Entry 9C2H (electron microscopy, 3.70 A resolution); this record covers chains A and D of the 10 polymer chains in the assembly.

# Chain A (and D)
Protein: Nucleoprotein
Source organism: Severe acute respiratory syndrome coronavirus 2
Notes: chain D of this document is another copy of the same molecule, construct and numbering; everything in this record applies to it too
UniProtKB: P0DTC9 (NCAP_SARS2); numbering as in UniProt (aligned over 244-364)
Amino-acid sequence (144 residues; numbered 221 to 364; the number before each row is that of its first residue):
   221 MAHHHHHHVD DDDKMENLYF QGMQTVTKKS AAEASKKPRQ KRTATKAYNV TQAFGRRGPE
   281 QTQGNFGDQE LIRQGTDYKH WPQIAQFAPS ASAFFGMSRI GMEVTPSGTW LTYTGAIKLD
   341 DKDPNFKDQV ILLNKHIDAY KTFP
Unresolved in the structure: 221-256
Sequence notes: initiating methionine (221); expression tag (222-243)

# How chain A and chain D interact
Pairs across the interface (103):
  Arg259(A) with Met317(D)
  Gln260(A) with Gln306(D); Phe307(D); Pro309(D); Ser310(D); Ala313(D); Ile337(D)
  Lys261(A) with Gln306(D); Ala308(D)
  Arg262(A) with Ser312(D), hydrogen bond (backbone-side chain)
  Thr263(A) with Ser312(D)
  Ala264(A) with Ser312(D)
  Phe274(A) with Ser312(D); Ala313(D), hydrophobic; Gly316(D); Met317(D), hydrophobic
  Arg277(A) with Phe315(D); Gly316(D), hydrogen bond (side chain-backbone)
  Pro279(A) with Arg319(D), hydrogen bond (backbone-side chain)
  Glu280(A) with Arg319(D), hydrogen bond (backbone-side chain)
  Gln281(A) with Arg319(D)
  Gln283(A) with Arg319(D)
  Gly284(A) with Met317(D)
  Asn285(A) with Ser318(D); Arg319(D); Ile320(D), hydrogen bond (side chain-backbone)
  Phe286(A) with Phe315(D); Ile320(D), hydrophobic
  Trp301(A) with Ala311(D), hydrophobic
  Ile304(A) with Phe315(D)
  Ala305(A) with Lys261(D), hydrogen bond (backbone-side chain)
  Gln306(A) with Gln260(D), hydrogen bond (backbone-side chain); Lys261(D)
  Phe307(A) with Gln260(D); Phe315(D); Leu331(D), hydrophobic
  Ala308(A) with Lys261(D); Ala311(D), hydrophobic; Phe315(D)
  Pro309(A) with Gln260(D); Phe314(D)
  Ser310(A) with Gln260(D); Arg262(D)
  Ala311(A) with Ala308(D), hydrophobic
  Ser312(A) with Arg262(D), hydrogen bond (side chain-backbone); Thr263(D); Ala264(D), hydrogen bond (side chain-backbone); Phe274(D)
  Ala313(A) with Gln260(D); Arg262(D); Phe274(D), hydrophobic
  Phe314(A) with Pro309(D); Phe314(D), hydrophobic
  Phe315(A) with Arg277(D); Phe286(D); Ile304(D); Ala308(D), hydrophobic
  Gly316(A) with Phe274(D); Arg277(D), hydrogen bond (backbone-side chain)
  Met317(A) with Arg259(D); Phe274(D), hydrophobic; Thr282(D); Gly284(D)
  Arg319(A) with Glu280(D); Gln281(D); Gln283(D); Asn285(D)
  Ile320(A) with Asn285(D), hydrogen bond (backbone-side chain); Phe286(D), hydrophobic
  Met322(A) with Leu353(D), hydrophobic; Asn354(D); Ile357(D), hydrophobic
  Thr329(A) with Lys338(D); Leu339(D), hydrogen bond (backbone-backbone)
  Trp330(A) with Ile337(D); Lys338(D)
  Leu331(A) with Gly335(D); Ala336(D); Ile337(D), hydrogen bond (backbone-backbone); Leu353(D), hydrophobic
  Thr332(A) with Gly335(D)
  Tyr333(A) with Tyr333(D); Thr334(D); Gly335(D), hydrogen bond (backbone-backbone); Ile337(D), hydrophobic
  Thr334(A) with Gln281(D); Tyr333(D)
  Gly335(A) with Leu331(D); Thr332(D); Tyr333(D), hydrogen bond (backbone-backbone)
  Ala336(A) with Leu331(D)
  Ile337(A) with Gln260(D); Trp330(D); Leu331(D), hydrogen bond (backbone-backbone); Tyr333(D), hydrophobic
  Lys338(A) with Arg259(D); Thr329(D); Trp330(D)
  Leu339(A) with Thr329(D)
  Leu353(A) with Met322(D), hydrophobic; Leu331(D), hydrophobic
  Asn354(A) with Met322(D)
  Ile357(A) with Ile320(D), hydrophobic
Interface residues without a listed pair, chain A (52 interface residues in all): Thr282, Thr296, Ser318, Ser327, Phe346
Interface residues without a listed pair, chain D (53 interface residues in all): Pro279, Thr296, Trp301, Ala305, Gly321, Ser327, Val350

# In short
52 residues of chain A and 53 residues of chain D are in contact, with 16 hydrogen bonds. Among the polar
pairs are Arg262(A)-Ser312(D), Arg277(A)-Gly316(D) and Pro279(A)-Arg319(D).
Both chains are Nucleoprotein (Severe acute respiratory syndrome coronavirus 2). Entry 9C2H (SARS-CoV-2
Nucleocapsid Dimerization Domain bound to Fab-NP1E9 and Fab-NP3B4) was determined by electron microscopy.
